5AB7 - chains A and B; structure by X-ray diffraction, 2.30 A resolution.

Chain A (and B):
Molecule: SCP2-thiolase like protein
Organism: Trypanosoma brucei brucei
Notes: chain B of this document is another copy of the same molecule, construct and numbering; everything in this record applies to it too
Reference sequence: C9ZUV7 (C9ZUV7_TRYB9); numbering as in UniProt (aligned over 1-409)
Chain sequence (425 residues; row label = number of the first residue in the row; numbers below 1 keep their minus sign (His-15 is residue -15)):
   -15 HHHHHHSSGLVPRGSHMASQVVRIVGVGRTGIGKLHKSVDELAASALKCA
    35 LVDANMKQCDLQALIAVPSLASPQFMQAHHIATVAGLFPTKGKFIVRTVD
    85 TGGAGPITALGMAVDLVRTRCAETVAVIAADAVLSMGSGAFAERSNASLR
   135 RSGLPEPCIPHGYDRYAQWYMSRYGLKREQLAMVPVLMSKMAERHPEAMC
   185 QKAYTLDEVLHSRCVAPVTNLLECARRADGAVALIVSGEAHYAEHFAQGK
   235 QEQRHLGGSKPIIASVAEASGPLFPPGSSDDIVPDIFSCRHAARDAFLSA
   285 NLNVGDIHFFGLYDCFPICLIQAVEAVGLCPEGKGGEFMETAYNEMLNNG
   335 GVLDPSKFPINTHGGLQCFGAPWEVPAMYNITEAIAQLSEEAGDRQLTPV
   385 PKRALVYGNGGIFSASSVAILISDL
Unresolved in the structure: -15 to 2, 231-240, 261-265 (chain B: -15 to 2, 232-240, 261-265, 409)
Differences from the reference sequence: expression tag (-15 to 0)
Residues lining bound ligands: malonyl-coenzyme A (MLC): Gly86, Gly87, Ser122, Phe125, Pro141, Ile143, Pro144, Tyr147, Tyr188, Arg197, Val199, Leu205, Leu206, Cys208, Ala209, Arg210, Arg211, Tyr297, Cys299, Phe300, Leu350, Trp357, Asn393, Gly394, Gly395
What the authors report for this chain:
  - binding site for malonyl-coenzyme A: Gly87, Tyr147, Tyr297, Cys299, Trp357, Gly395
  - catalytic residues: Cys299 (proposed by the authors, not directly observed)

How chain A and chain B interact:
Pairs across the interface (84; chain A residue first):
  Gln58(A) with Ala131(B); Ser132(B), hydrogen bond (side chain-backbone)
  Phe59(A) with Asp84(B); Gly86(B); Ser132(B); Trp357(B), hydrophobic; Glu358(B)
  Met60(A) with Asp84(B), hydrogen bond (backbone-side chain); Thr85(B); Gly86(B); Gly394(B); Gly395(B), hydrogen bond (side chain-backbone); Ala399(B), hydrophobic
  His63(A) with Ser254(B); Gly255(B); Leu257(B); Ser398(B), hydrogen bond (side chain-backbone); Ala399(B)
  His64(A) with Arg134(B); Leu257(B)
  Thr67(A) with Pro256(B); Leu257(B), hydrogen bond (side chain-backbone); Phe258(B)
  Phe72(A) with Gly255(B); Pro256(B), hydrophobic
  Thr74(A) with Asp269(B)
  Lys77(A) with Glu252(B); His275(B); Asp279(B), salt bridge
  Phe78(A) with Ala253(B); Ser254(B), hydrogen bond (backbone-backbone)
  Ile79(A) with Glu252(B); Ser254(B)
  Val80(A) with Thr85(B); Ser254(B), hydrogen bond (backbone-side chain)
  Arg81(A) with Val83(B); Met96(B); Glu252(B), salt bridge
  Thr82(A) with Val83(B); Asp84(B), hydrogen bond (backbone-backbone)
  Val83(A) with Arg81(B); Thr82(B)
  Asp84(A) with Phe59(B); Met60(B), hydrogen bond (side chain-backbone); Thr82(B), hydrogen bond (backbone-backbone)
  Thr85(A) with Met60(B); Val80(B)
  Gly86(A) with Phe59(B); Met60(B)
  Met96(A) with Arg81(B); Met96(B), hydrophobic
  Asp99(A) with Asp99(B)
  Ala131(A) with Gln58(B)
  Ser132(A) with Gln58(B), hydrogen bond (backbone-side chain); Phe59(B)
  Arg134(A) with His64(B)
  Glu252(A) with Lys77(B); Ile79(B); Arg81(B), salt bridge
  Ala253(A) with Phe78(B)
  Ser254(A) with His63(B); Phe78(B), hydrogen bond (backbone-backbone); Ile79(B); Val80(B), hydrogen bond (side chain-backbone)
  Gly255(A) with His63(B); Phe72(B)
  Pro256(A) with Thr67(B); Phe72(B), hydrophobic
  Leu257(A) with Gln58(B); Phe59(B); His64(B); Thr67(B), hydrogen bond (backbone-side chain)
  Phe258(A) with Thr67(B)
  Asp269(A) with Pro73(B); Thr74(B)
  His275(A) with Lys77(B)
  Asp279(A) with Lys77(B), salt bridge
  Trp357(A) with Phe59(B), hydrophobic
  Glu358(A) with Phe59(B)
  Gly394(A) with Met60(B)
  Gly395(A) with Met60(B), hydrogen bond (backbone-side chain)
  Ser398(A) with His63(B), hydrogen bond (backbone-side chain)
  Ala399(A) with Met60(B), hydrophobic; His63(B)
Other interface residues (no listed pair), chain A (47 interface residues in all): Asp24, Gln61, Val68, Pro73, Lys75, Thr92, Arg135, Val267
Other interface residues (no listed pair), chain B (45 interface residues in all): Gln61, Val68, Thr92, Arg135, Ile270

Summary:
The interface between chain A and chain B involves 47 residues on one side and 45 on the other, with 16
hydrogen bonds and 4 salt bridges. Polar contacts include Lys77(A)-Asp279(B), Arg81(A)-Glu252(B) and
Gln58(A)-Ser132(B). The paper reports the catalytic residue Cys299(A); a binding site for malonyl-coenzyme A
at Gly87(A), Tyr147(A) and Tyr297(A) among others.
Both chains are SCP2-thiolase like protein (Trypanosoma brucei brucei). Entry 5AB7 (Crystal structure of
Trypanosoma brucei SCP2-thiolase like protein (TbSLP) in complex with malonyl-CoA) was determined by X-ray
diffraction (same publication as 5AB4 and 5AB6).
